Entry 6YYT (electron microscopy, 2.90 A resolution); this record covers chains A and B of the 8 polymer chains in the assembly.

# Chain A
Protein: nsp12
From: Severe acute respiratory syndrome coronavirus 2
Notes: EC 3.4.19.12, 3.4.22.-, 3.4.22.69, 2.7.7.48, 3.6.4.12, 3.6.4.13, 3.1.13.-, 3.1.-.-, 2.1.1.-
Reference sequence: P0DTD1 (R1AB_SARS2); residues 1-932 here correspond to UniProt positions 4393-5324 (UniProt number = residue number + 4392)
Amino-acid sequence (935 residues; row label = number of the first residue in the row; numbers below 1 keep their minus sign (Ser-2 is residue -2)):
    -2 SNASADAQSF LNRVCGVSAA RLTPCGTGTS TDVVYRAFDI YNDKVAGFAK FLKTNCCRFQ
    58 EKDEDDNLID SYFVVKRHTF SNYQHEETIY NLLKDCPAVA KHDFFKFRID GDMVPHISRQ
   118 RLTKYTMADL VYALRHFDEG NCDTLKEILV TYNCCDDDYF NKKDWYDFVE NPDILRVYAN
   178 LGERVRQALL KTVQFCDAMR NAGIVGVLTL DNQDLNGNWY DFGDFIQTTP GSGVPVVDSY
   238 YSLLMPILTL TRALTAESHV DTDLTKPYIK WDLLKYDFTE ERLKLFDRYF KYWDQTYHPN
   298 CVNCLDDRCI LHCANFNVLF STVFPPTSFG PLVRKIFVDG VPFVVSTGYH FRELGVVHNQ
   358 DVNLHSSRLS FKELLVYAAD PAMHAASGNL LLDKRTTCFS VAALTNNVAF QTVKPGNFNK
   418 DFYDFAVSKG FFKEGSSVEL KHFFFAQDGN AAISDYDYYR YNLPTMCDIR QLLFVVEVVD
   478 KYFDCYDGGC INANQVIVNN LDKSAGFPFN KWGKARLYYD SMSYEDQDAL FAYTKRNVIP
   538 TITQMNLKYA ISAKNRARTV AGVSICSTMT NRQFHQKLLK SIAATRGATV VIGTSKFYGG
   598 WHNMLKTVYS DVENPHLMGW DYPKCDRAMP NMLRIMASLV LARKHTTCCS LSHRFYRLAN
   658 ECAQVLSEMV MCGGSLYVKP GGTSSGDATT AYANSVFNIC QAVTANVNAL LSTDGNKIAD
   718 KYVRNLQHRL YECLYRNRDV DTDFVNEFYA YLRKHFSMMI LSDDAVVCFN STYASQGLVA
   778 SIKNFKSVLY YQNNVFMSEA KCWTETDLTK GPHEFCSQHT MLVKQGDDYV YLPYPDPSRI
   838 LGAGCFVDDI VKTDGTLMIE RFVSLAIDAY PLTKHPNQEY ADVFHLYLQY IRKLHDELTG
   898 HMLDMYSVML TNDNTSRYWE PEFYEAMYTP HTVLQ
Disordered / not traced: -2 to 30, 51-76, 98-117, 930-932
Sequence notes: expression tag (-2 to 0)
Swiss-Prot annotation at these positions:
  - region: Lys545 to Arg555 (Interaction with RMP Remdesivir), Thr582 to Pro620 (RdRp Palm N-ter)
  - active site: Ser759, Asp760, Asp761
  - binding site (Mn(2+)): Asn209, Asp218
  - binding site (Zn(2+)): His295, Cys301, Cys306, Cys310, Cys487, His642, Cys645, Cys646
  - site: Gln932 (Cleavage)
Bound ions: Zn2+ site 1: His295, Cys301, Cys306, Cys310; Zn2+ site 2: Cys487, His642, Cys645, Cys646
What the authors report for this chain:
  - catalytic residues: Asp760, Asp761 (citing earlier work)
  - specificity-determining residues: Asp623, Ser682, Asn691 (proposed by the authors, not directly observed)

# Chain B
Protein: nsp8
From: Severe acute respiratory syndrome coronavirus 2
Notes: EC 3.4.19.12, 3.4.22.-, 3.4.22.69, 2.7.7.48, 3.6.4.12, 3.6.4.13, 3.1.13.-, 3.1.-.-, 2.1.1.-
Reference sequence: P0DTD1 (R1AB_SARS2); residues 1-198 here correspond to UniProt positions 3943-4140 (UniProt number = residue number + 3942)
Amino-acid sequence (201 residues; row label = number of the first residue in the row; numbers below 1 keep their minus sign (Ser-2 is residue -2)):
    -2 SNAAIASEFS SLPSYAAFAT AQEAYEQAVA NGDSEVVLKK LKKSLNVAKS EFDRDAAMQR
    58 KLEKMADQAM TQMYKQARSE DKRAKVTSAM QTMLFTMLRK LDNDALNNII NNARDGCVPL
   118 NIIPLTTAAK LMVVIPDYNT YKNTCDGTTF TYASALWEIQ QVVDADSKIV QLSEISMDNS
   178 PNLAWPLIVT ALRANSAVKL Q
Disordered / not traced: -2 to 5, 192-198
Sequence notes: expression tag (-2 to 0)
Swiss-Prot annotation at these positions:
  - site: Gln198 (Cleavage)
What the authors report for this chain:
  - binding site for RNA product: Lys58
  - mutagenesis - K58A: abolished growth (citing earlier work)

# Chain A / chain B interface
Contacting residue pairs (90; chain A residue first):
  Leu270(A) with Pro116(B); Ile119(B)
  Leu271(A) with Ile106(B); Asn109(B); Ala110(B); Val115(B), hydrophobic; Ile119(B), hydrophobic
  Lys272(A) with Arg111(B)
  Tyr273(A) with Asp112(B), hydrogen bond; Cys114(B)
  Pro323(A) with Asn118(B)
  Thr324(A) with Pro116(B); Asn118(B); Ile119(B)
  Ser325(A) with Pro116(B)
  Phe326(A) with Asn118(B)
  Pro328(A) with Pro116(B); Leu117(B), hydrogen bond (backbone-backbone)
  Leu329(A) with Val115(B)
  Val330(A) with Cys114(B); Val115(B), hydrogen bond (backbone-backbone); Leu117(B), hydrophobic
  Arg331(A) with Gly113(B); Cys114(B)
  Lys332(A) with Leu103(B); Asn104(B), hydrogen bond; Ile107(B)
  Val338(A) with Leu95(B), hydrophobic
  Pro339(A) with Leu95(B)
  Phe340(A) with Phe92(B), hydrophobic; Leu95(B), hydrophobic
  Thr344(A) with Cys114(B), hydrogen bond
  Phe368(A) with Arg80(B); Val83(B), hydrophobic; Thr84(B)
  Leu371(A) with Met87(B), hydrophobic
  Leu372(A) with Met87(B), hydrophobic
  Pro378(A) with Leu117(B)
  Ala379(A) with Leu117(B), hydrophobic
  Met380(A) with Leu91(B), hydrophobic; Met94(B), hydrophobic
  His381(A) with Met90(B); Met94(B), hydrogen bond
  Ala382(A) with Leu117(B), hydrophobic; Pro121(B)
  Ala383(A) with Leu98(B); Ile120(B), hydrophobic
  Ser384(A) with Met94(B); Lys97(B)
  Asn386(A) with Lys127(B); Met129(B)
  Leu387(A) with Pro121(B); Leu122(B), hydrophobic; Ala125(B); Lys127(B), hydrogen bond (backbone-backbone); Leu128(B); Met129(B), hydrogen bond (backbone-backbone); Tyr149(B), hydrophobic
  Leu388(A) with Leu128(B); Met129(B)
  Leu389(A) with Leu128(B); Met129(B), hydrogen bond (backbone-backbone); Val130(B); Val131(B), hydrogen bond (backbone-backbone); Tyr149(B), hydrophobic
  Lys391(A) with Val131(B), hydrogen bond (backbone-backbone); Pro133(B); Thr141(B)
  Arg392(A) with Val131(B)
  Phe396(A) with Asn118(B)
  Val398(A) with Asn118(B); Pro121(B)
  Thr402(A) with Met129(B)
  Asn403(A) with Met129(B)
  Val405(A) with Met129(B), hydrophobic; Ile185(B), hydrophobic
  Phe407(A) with Ile185(B), hydrophobic
  Lys508(A) with Met90(B)
  Trp509(A) with Lys82(B), hydrogen bond (backbone-side chain); Ala86(B); Met87(B), hydrophobic; Met90(B), hydrophobic
  Leu514(A) with Lys79(B); Val83(B), hydrophobic
  Tyr515(A) with Val83(B), hydrophobic
  Asp517(A) with Arg75(B), salt bridge; Ser76(B), hydrogen bond (backbone-side chain)
  Ser518(A) with Arg80(B), hydrogen bond (backbone-side chain)
  Asp523(A) with Arg80(B), salt bridge
  Val675(A) with Asn118(B)
Interface residues without a listed pair, chain A (59 interface residues in all): Gly327, Val341, Leu366, Tyr374, Ala375, Gly385, Asp390, Ala399, Ala400, Asn404, Pro505, Met666
Interface residues without a listed pair, chain B (49 interface residues in all): Gln88, Thr123, Trp154, Ala162, Pro183

# Summary
The interface between chain A and chain B involves 59 residues on one side and 49 on the other, with 14
hydrogen bonds and 2 salt bridges. Polar contacts include Asp517(A)-Arg75(B), Asp523(A)-Arg80(B) and
Tyr273(A)-Asp112(B). The paper reports catalytic residues Asp760(A) and Asp761(A); K58A of chain B abolishes
growth.
Here chain A is nsp12 and chain B is nsp8, both from Severe acute respiratory syndrome coronavirus 2. Entry
6YYT (Structure of replicating SARS-CoV-2 polymerase) was determined by electron microscopy.
